Entry 8J18 (electron microscopy, 2.89 A resolution); this record covers chains B and S of the 5 polymer chains in the assembly.

== Chain B ==
Protein: Guanine nucleotide-binding protein G(I)/G(S)/G(T) subunit beta-1
From: Homo sapiens
UniProt: P62873 (GBB1_HUMAN); numbering as in UniProt (aligned over 2-340)
Sequence (348 residues; numbered -4 to 343; the number before each row is that of its first residue; numbers below 1 keep their minus sign (Met-4 is residue -4)):
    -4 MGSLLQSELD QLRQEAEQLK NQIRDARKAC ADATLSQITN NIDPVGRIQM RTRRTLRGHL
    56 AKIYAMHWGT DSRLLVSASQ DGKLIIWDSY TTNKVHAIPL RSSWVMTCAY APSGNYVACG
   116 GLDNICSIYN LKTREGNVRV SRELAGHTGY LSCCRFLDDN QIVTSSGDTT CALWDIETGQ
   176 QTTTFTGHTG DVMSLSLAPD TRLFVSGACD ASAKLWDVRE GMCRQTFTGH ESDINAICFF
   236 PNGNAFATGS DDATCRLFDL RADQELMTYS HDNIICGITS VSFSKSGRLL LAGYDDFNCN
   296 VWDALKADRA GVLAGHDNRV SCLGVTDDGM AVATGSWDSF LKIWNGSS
Disordered / not traced: -4 to 3, 341-343
Construct notes: initiating methionine (-4); expression tag (-3 to 1, 341-343)
Curated features (UniProtKB/Swiss-Prot):
  - modified residue: Ser2 (N-acetylserine), His266 (Phosphohistidine)
  - natural variant: Leu30 (L30F: In MRD42; uncertain significance), Arg52 (R52G: In MRD42), Gly64 (G64V: In MRD42), Asp76 (D76E: In MRD42; D76G: In MRD42), Gly77 (G77S: In MRD42), Lys78 (K78R: In MRD42), Ile80 (I80N: In MRD42; I80T: In MRD42), His91 (H91R: In MRD42; uncertain significance), Ala92 (A92T: In MRD42), Pro94 (P94S: In MRD42), Leu95 (L95P: In MRD42), Arg96 (R96L: In MRD42), 5 further natural variant entries in UniProt

== Chain S ==
Protein: Antibody fragment ScFv16
Notes: antibody fragment or engineered binder
Sequence (269 residues; numbered 1 to 269; the number before each row is that of its first residue):
     1 DVQLVESGGG LVQPGGSRKL SCSASGFAFS SFGMHWVRQA PEKGLEWVAY ISSGSGTIYY
    61 ADTVKGRFTI SRDDPKNTLF LQMTSLRSED TAMYYCVRSI YYYGSSPFDF WGQGTTLTVS
   121 SGGGGSGGGG SGGGGSDIVM TQATSSVPVT PGESVSISCR SSKSLLHSNG NTYLYWFLQR
   181 PGQSPQLLIY RMSNLASGVP DRFSGSGSGT AFTLTISRLE AEDVGVYYCM QHLEYPLTFG
   241 AGTKLELKGS LEVLFQGPAA AHHHHHHHH
Disordered / not traced: 1, 122-135, 248-269

== Interface between chain B and chain S ==
Pairs across the interface - 11 pairs, chain B then chain S:
  Arg68(B) with Tyr103(S)
  Leu69(B) with Tyr103(S), hydrophobic
  Asp83(B) with Tyr103(S)
  Val90(B) with Tyr102(S), hydrophobic
  Arg129(B) with Val2(S); Arg98(S), hydrogen bond (backbone-side chain)
  Glu130(B) with Gly26(S); Phe27(S); Ala28(S), hydrogen bond (backbone-backbone); Phe32(S)
  Gly131(B) with Phe32(S)
Interface residues without a listed pair, chain B (10 interface residues in all): Asp66, His91, Asn132
Interface residues without a listed pair, chain S (9 interface residues in all): Ser31

== In short ==
Chain B and chain S form an interface of 10 and 9 residues respectively; the contacts include 2 hydrogen
bonds. Polar pairs include Arg129(B)-Arg98(S) and Glu130(B)-Ala28(S).
Chain B is Guanine nucleotide-binding protein G(I)/G(S)/G(T) subunit beta-1 (Homo sapiens) and chain S is
Antibody fragment ScFv16; the structure, Cryo-EM structure of the 3-OH-C12-bound GPR84 receptor-Gi complex,
was determined by electron microscopy together with 8J19 and 8J1A from the same study.
